PDB entry 5LIE | X-ray diffraction, 1.80 A resolution | chains A and B

== Chain A (and B) ==
Name: Putative cytochrome P450 126
Organism: Mycobacterium tuberculosis
Notes: EC 1.14.-.-; chain B of this document is another copy of the same molecule, construct and numbering; everything in this record applies to it too
UniProt: P9WPN8 (CP126_MYCTO); numbering as in UniProt (aligned over 1-414)
Sequence (414 residues; row label = number of the first residue in the row):
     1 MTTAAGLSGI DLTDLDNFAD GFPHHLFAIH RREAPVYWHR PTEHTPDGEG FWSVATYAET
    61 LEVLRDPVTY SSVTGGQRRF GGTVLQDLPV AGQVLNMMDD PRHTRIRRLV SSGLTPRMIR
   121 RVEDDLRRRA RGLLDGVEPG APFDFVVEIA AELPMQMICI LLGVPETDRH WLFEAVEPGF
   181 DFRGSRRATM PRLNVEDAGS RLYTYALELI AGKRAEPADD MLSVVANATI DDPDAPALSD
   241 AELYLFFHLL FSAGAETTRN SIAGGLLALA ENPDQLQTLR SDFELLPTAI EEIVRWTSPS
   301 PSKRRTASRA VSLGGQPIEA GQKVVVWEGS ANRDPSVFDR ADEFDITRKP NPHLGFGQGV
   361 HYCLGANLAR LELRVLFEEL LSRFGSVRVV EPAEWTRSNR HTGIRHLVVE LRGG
Unresolved in the structure: 1-6, 177-194, 229-237, 413-414 (chain B: 1-7, 228-235, 413-414)
Curated features (UniProtKB/Swiss-Prot):
  - binding site (heme): Cys363
Metal / ion sites: heme Fe: Cys363 (together with imidazole)
Residues lining bound ligands: heme (HEM): Leu64, Thr83, Leu95, Asn96, His103, Arg107, Met157, Leu161, Leu249, Leu250, Ala253, Thr257, Thr258, Ser261, Pro299, Ser300, Lys303, Arg305, Glu328, Gly355, Phe356, Gly357, Val360, His361, Tyr362, Cys363, Leu364, Gly365, Leu368, Ala369
Reported in the primary citation:
  - conformationally variable residues (helix shift, order/disorder transition, side-chain flip): Glu177 to Asn194, Asp240 to Thr257, Arg400
  - binding site for imidazole: Leu249, Ala253, Thr257
  - binding site for heme: Thr83, Asn96, Ser300, Lys303

== How chain A and chain B interact ==
Pairs across the interface (62):
  Asp47(A) with Asp240(B)
  Arg79(A) with Gln93(B); Arg102(B); Pro236(B); Ala237(B); Glu242(B), salt bridge
  Phe80(A) with Gln93(B); Ser239(B)
  Gln86(A) with Ala198(B); Gly199(B), hydrogen bond (side chain-backbone); Tyr203(B)
  Asp87(A) with Ala241(B)
  Leu88(A) with Ala198(B), hydrophobic
  Pro89(A) with Gln93(B); Leu193(B); Ala241(B)
  Val90(A) with Leu193(B); Asn194(B)
  Gly92(A) with Arg79(B), hydrogen bond (backbone-side chain)
  Gln93(A) with Arg79(B); Phe80(B)
  Met97(A) with Val195(B), hydrophobic
  Arg102(A) with Arg79(B)
  Asp168(A) with Arg183(B), salt bridge
  Trp171(A) with Phe182(B), hydrophobic; Arg183(B)
  Glu196(A) with Ala175(B); Arg201(B), salt bridge
  Asp197(A) with Gly179(B); Phe180(B)
  Ser200(A) with Phe180(B); Arg192(B), hydrogen bond
  Arg201(A) with Asp181(B), hydrogen bond (side chain-backbone); Phe182(B)
  Tyr203(A) with Gln86(B); Leu88(B); Arg192(B)
  Thr204(A) with Phe180(B); Phe182(B); Arg187(B)
  Tyr205(A) with Phe182(B), hydrophobic; Arg183(B)
  Leu207(A) with Gln86(B)
  Glu208(A) with Phe182(B); Arg183(B), salt bridge
  Ala211(A) with Glu43(B)
  Arg214(A) with Asp47(B); Gly48(B)
  Ser239(A) with Asp47(B); Phe80(B)
  Asp240(A) with Pro46(B); Asp47(B), hydrogen bond (side chain-backbone); Gln86(B)
  Ala241(A) with Gln86(B); Asp87(B); Pro89(B)
  Glu242(A) with Arg79(B), salt bridge; Phe80(B)
  Tyr244(A) with Asn194(B); Glu196(B), hydrogen bond
  Leu245(A) with Asn194(B)
  His248(A) with Glu196(B), salt bridge
Also at the interface, not in a pair above, chain A (36 interface residues in all): Gly48, Val195, Gly199, Arg400
Also at the interface, not in a pair above, chain B (37 interface residues in all): Glu174, Thr189, Leu202

== Overview ==
36 residues of chain A face 37 of chain B across their interface; the contacts include 6 hydrogen bonds and 6
salt bridges. Polar contacts include Arg79(A)-Glu242(B), Asp168(A)-Arg183(B) and Glu196(A)-Arg201(B). The
paper reports a binding site for heme at Thr83(A), Asn96(A) and Ser300(A) among others; a binding site for
imidazole at Leu249(A), Ala253(A) and Thr257(A).
Both chains are Putative cytochrome P450 126 (Mycobacterium tuberculosis). Entry 5LIE (Crystal structure of
Mycobacterium tuberculosis CYP126A1 in complex with imidazole) was determined by X-ray diffraction (same
publication as 5LI6, 5LI7 and 5LI8).
